7SHY - chains K and H of the 6 polymer chains in the assembly; structure by X-ray diffraction, 3.00 A resolution.

# Chain K
Name: Omalizumab VH
Source organism: Homo sapiens
Amino-acid sequence (122 residues; row label = number of the first residue in the row; numbering starts at 0):
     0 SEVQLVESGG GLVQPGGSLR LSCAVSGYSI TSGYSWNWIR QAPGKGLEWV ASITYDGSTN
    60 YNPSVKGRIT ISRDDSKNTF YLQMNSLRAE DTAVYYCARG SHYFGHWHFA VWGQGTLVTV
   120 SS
Not modelled in the structure: 0, 121
Cystine bridges: Cys-22/Cys-96

# Chain H
Name: IgE Fc
Source organism: Homo sapiens
Notes: fragment: c3-4
Reference sequence: P01854 (IGHE_HUMAN); residues 328-545 here correspond to UniProt positions 209-426 (UniProt number = residue number - 119)
Amino-acid sequence (247 residues; each row starts with the number of its first residue):
   299 APMAEGGGQN HHHHHHHHGG ENLYFQGGSC ADSNPRGVSA YLSRPSPFDL FIRKSPTITC
   359 LVVDLAPSKG TVNLTWSRAS GKPVNHSTRK EEKQRNGTLT VTSTLPVGTR DWIEGETYQC
   419 RVTHPHLPRA LMRSTTKTSG PRAAPEVYAF ATPEWPGSRD KRTLACLIQN FMPEDISVQW
   479 LHNEVQLPDA RHSTTQPRKT KGSGFFVFSR LEVTRAEWEQ KDEFICRAVH EAASPSQTVQ
   539 RAVSVNP
Not modelled in the structure: 299-335, 544-545
Construct notes: expression tag (299-327)
Curated features (UniProtKB/Swiss-Prot):
  - glycosylation (N-linked (GlcNAc...) asparagine): Asn-371, Asn-383, Asn-394
Cystine bridges: Cys-358/Cys-418, Cys-464/Cys-524
Covalently attached groups: N-acetylglucosamine (NAG) linked to Asn-371; glycan linked to Thr-396

# Chain K / chain H interface
Contacting residue pairs - 23 pairs, chain K then chain H:
  Tyr-27(K) / Glu-412(H)
  Ser-31(K) / Lys-380(H)
  Gly-32(K) / Ser-378(H)
  Tyr-33(K) / Ala-377(H)
  Tyr-33(K) / Ser-378(H)  hydrogen bond (backbone-backbone)
  Tyr-33(K) / Gly-413(H)
  Tyr-33(K) / Glu-414(H)  hydrogen bond
  Tyr-54(K) / Lys-380(H)
  Tyr-54(K) / Pro-381(H)
  Ser-100(K) / Ala-377(H)
  His-101(K) / Ser-375(H)  hydrogen bond (backbone-side chain)
  His-101(K) / Arg-376(H)  hydrogen bond (side chain-backbone)
  His-101(K) / Ala-377(H)  hydrogen bond (backbone-backbone)
  His-101(K) / Gly-379(H)
  Tyr-102(K) / Ser-375(H)
  Tyr-102(K) / Gln-417(H)
  Tyr-102(K) / Met-430(H)
  Phe-103(K) / Thr-373(H)
  Phe-103(K) / Trp-374(H)
  Phe-103(K) / Ser-375(H)  hydrogen bond (backbone-side chain)
  Phe-103(K) / Gln-417(H)
  Phe-103(K) / Arg-419(H)
  Trp-106(K) / Ser-378(H)
Also at the interface, not in a pair above, chain H (16 interface residues in all): Cys-418

# Summary
10 residues of chain K face 16 of chain H across their interface, with 6 hydrogen bonds. Among the polar pairs
are Tyr-33(K)/Glu-414(H), His-101(K)/Ser-375(H) and His-101(K)/Arg-376(H). N-acetylglucosamine is covalently
linked to Asn-371(H).
Chain K is Omalizumab VH and chain H is IgE Fc, both from Homo sapiens; the structure, IgE-Fc in complex with
omalizumab scFv, was determined by X-ray diffraction, deposited together with 7SHZ, 7SHT and 7SHU.
